Entry 7CJ3 (X-ray diffraction, 2.60 A resolution); this record covers chains A and B.

[Chain A (and B)]
Name: Phosphodiesterase
Organism: Salpingoeca rosetta (strain ATCC 50818 / BSB-021)
Notes: EC 3.1.4.-; fragment: Transmembrane domain; chain B of this document is another copy of the same molecule, construct and numbering; everything in this record applies to it too
UniProt: F2TZN0 (F2TZN0_SALR5); residue numbers follow UniProt; this construct covers 33-316
Amino-acid sequence (291 residues; row label = number of the first residue in the row):
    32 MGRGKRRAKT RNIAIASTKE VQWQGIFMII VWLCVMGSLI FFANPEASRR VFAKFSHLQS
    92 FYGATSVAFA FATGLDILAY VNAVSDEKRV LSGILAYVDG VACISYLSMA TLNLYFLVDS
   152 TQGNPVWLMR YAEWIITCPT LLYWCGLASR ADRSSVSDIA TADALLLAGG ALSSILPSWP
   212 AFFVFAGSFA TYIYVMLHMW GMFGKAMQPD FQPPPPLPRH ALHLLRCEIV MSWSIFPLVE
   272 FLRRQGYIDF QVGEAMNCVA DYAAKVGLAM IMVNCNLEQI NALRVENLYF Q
Disordered / not traced: 32-48, 311-322 (chain B: 32-46, 311-322)
Covalently attached groups: retinal (RET) linked to Lys-296
Construct notes: initiating methionine (32); expression tag (317-322)
Residues lining bound ligands: retinal (RET): Tyr-162, Glu-164, Trp-165, Thr-168, Cys-169, Leu-172, Leu-197, Leu-198, Gly-201, Phe-216, Ser-219, Phe-220, Tyr-223, Trp-264, Phe-267, Pro-268, Glu-271, Asp-292, Ala-295
What the authors report for this chain:
  - binding site for retinal: Trp-165, Phe-216, Trp-264, Phe-267, Asp-292, Lys-296
  - self-association interface (contacts with another copy of this molecule); pairs are residue here / residue on that copy: Asn-305/Asn-113 (hydrogen bond), Glu-309/Asn-113 (hydrogen bond), Asn-113, Met-301, Val-304, Asn-305, Glu-309
  - contacts within the chain: Trp-63/Ser-136 (hydrogen bond), Glu-164/Asp-292 (hydrogen bond)
  - mutagenesis - I302A: unchanged catalytic activity

[Interface between chain A and chain B]
Pairs across the interface (32):
  Ser-87(A) / His-88(B)  hydrogen bond (backbone-side chain)
  His-88(A) / Ser-87(B)  hydrogen bond (side chain-backbone)
  His-88(A) / Ser-91(B)
  Ser-91(A) / His-88(B)
  Ser-91(A) / Phe-92(B)
  Phe-92(A) / Ser-91(B)
  Ala-95(A) / Ala-95(B)  hydrophobic
  Phe-102(A) / Tyr-293(B)  hydrophobic
  Phe-102(A) / Ala-294(B)  hydrophobic
  Leu-106(A) / Leu-106(B)  hydrophobic
  Leu-106(A) / Val-304(B)  hydrophobic
  Leu-109(A) / Met-301(B)
  Leu-109(A) / Asn-305(B)
  Leu-109(A) / Leu-308(B)
  Ala-110(A) / Leu-308(B)  hydrophobic
  Asn-113(A) / Asn-305(B)  hydrogen bond
  Asn-113(A) / Leu-308(B)
  Asn-113(A) / Glu-309(B)
  Val-115(A) / Leu-308(B)
  Tyr-293(A) / Phe-102(B)  hydrophobic
  Ala-294(A) / Phe-102(B)  hydrophobic
  Val-297(A) / Phe-102(B)  hydrophobic
  Met-301(A) / Phe-102(B)
  Met-301(A) / Gly-105(B)
  Met-301(A) / Leu-109(B)
  Val-304(A) / Leu-106(B)  hydrophobic
  Asn-305(A) / Leu-109(B)
  Asn-305(A) / Val-112(B)
  Asn-305(A) / Asn-113(B)  hydrogen bond (backbone-side chain)
  Asn-307(A) / Leu-308(B)
  Leu-308(A) / Asn-113(B)
  Glu-309(A) / Asn-113(B)
Interface residues without a listed pair, chain A (24 interface residues in all): Val-98, Gly-105, Val-112, Val-290
Interface residues without a listed pair, chain B (22 interface residues in all): Val-98, Val-115, Val-290, Val-297

[Overview]
The interface between chain A and chain B involves 24 residues on one side and 22 on the other, with 4
hydrogen bonds. Polar pairs include Ser-87(A)/His-88(B) and Asn-113(A)/Asn-305(B). Covalently linked retinal:
at Lys-296(A). From the paper: a binding site for retinal at Trp-165(A), Phe-216(A) and Trp-264(A) among
others; I302A of chain A leaves catalytic activity unchanged.
Both chains are Phosphodiesterase (Salpingoeca rosetta (strain ATCC 50818 / BSB-021)). Entry 7CJ3 (Crystal
structure of the transmembrane domain of Salpingoeca rosetta rhodopsin phosphodiesterase) was determined by
X-ray diffraction together with 7D7P and 7D7Q from the same study.
